1XZU - chains A and B of the 4 polymer chains in the assembly; structure by X-ray diffraction, 2.16 A resolution.

Chain A:
Protein: Hemoglobin alpha chain
Source organism: Homo sapiens
UniProtKB: P69905 (HBA_HUMAN); residue numbers follow UniProt; this construct covers 1-141
Sequence (141 residues; numbered 1 to 141; the number before each row is that of its first residue):
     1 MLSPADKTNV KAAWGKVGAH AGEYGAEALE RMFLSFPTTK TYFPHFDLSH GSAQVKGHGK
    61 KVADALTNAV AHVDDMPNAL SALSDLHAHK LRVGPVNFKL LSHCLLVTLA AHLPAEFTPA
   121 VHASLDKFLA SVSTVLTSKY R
Construct notes: engineered mutation M1 (Val in P69905), G94 (Asp in P69905)
Ion coordination: heme Fe near H87 (its only coordinating residue here)
Ligand contacts: heme (HEM): M32, T39, Y42, F43, H45, F46, H58, K61, V62, A65, L66, L83, L86, H87, L91, V93, N97, F98, L101, V132, S133, L136

Chain B:
Protein: Hemoglobin beta chain
Source organism: Homo sapiens
UniProtKB: P68871 (HBB_HUMAN); residues 1-146 here = UniProt positions 1-146
Sequence (146 residues; numbered 1 to 146; the number before each row is that of its first residue):
     1 VHLTPEEKSA VTALWGKVNV DEVGGEALGR LLVVYPWTQR FFESFGDLST PDAVMGNPKV
    61 KAHGKKVLGA FSDGLAHLDN LKGTFATLSE LHCDKLHVDP ENFRLLGNVL VCVLAHHFGK
   121 EFTPPVQAAY QKVVAGVANA LAHKYH
Ion coordination: heme Fe near H92 (its only coordinating residue here)
Ligand contacts: heme (HEM): L31, T38, F41, F42, H63, K66, V67, A70, F71, F85, L88, L91, H92, L96, V98, N102, F103, L106, V137, L141

How chain A and chain B interact:
Residue-residue contacts (35; chain A residue first):
  E30(A) with P124(B)
  R31(A) with F122(B), hydrogen bond (side chain-backbone); T123(B); Q127(B), hydrogen bond
  L34(A) with P124(B); P125(B); A128(B)
  S35(A) with Q127(B); A128(B); Q131(B)
  K99(A) with N108(B)
  H103(A) with N108(B); Q127(B); Q131(B), hydrogen bond
  C104(A) with Q127(B)
  V107(A) with V111(B), hydrophobic; A115(B); Q127(B)
  A110(A) with C112(B); A115(B); H116(B)
  A111(A) with A115(B); G119(B)
  P114(A) with H116(B), hydrogen bond (backbone-side chain)
  F117(A) with R30(B), hydrogen bond (backbone-side chain); H116(B)
  T118(A) with R30(B)
  P119(A) with R30(B); V33(B); M55(B), hydrophobic
  H122(A) with R30(B), hydrogen bond; V34(B)
  A123(A) with V34(B)
  D126(A) with V34(B); Y35(B)
Interface residues without a listed pair, chain A (21 interface residues in all): F36, L106, L113, A120
Interface residues without a listed pair, chain B (20 interface residues in all): P51, K120

In short:
21 residues of chain A and 20 residues of chain B are in contact; the contacts include 6 hydrogen bonds. Polar
pairs include R31(A)-F122(B), R31(A)-Q127(B) and H103(A)-Q131(B). Ligands of chain A: heme. Chain B binds
heme.
Chain A is Hemoglobin alpha chain and chain B is Hemoglobin beta chain, both from Homo sapiens; the structure,
T-to-THigh Quaternary Transitions in Human Hemoglobin: alphaD94G deoxy low-salt, was determined by X-ray
diffraction together with 1XXT, 1XY0, 1XZ5, 1XZ7, 1XZV, 1Y09 and 45 further entries from the same study.
